8QXV - chains O and P of the 21 polymer chains in the assembly; structure by electron microscopy, 13.60 A resolution (very low resolution: no residue pairs are listed; an interface is given only as per-side residue counts).

== Chain O (and P) ==
Name: Co-chaperonin GroES
Organism: Escherichia coli BL21(DE3)
Notes: chain P of this document is another copy of the same molecule, construct and numbering; everything in this record applies to it too
UniProtKB: P0A6F9 (CH10_ECOLI); residues 1-97 here = UniProt positions 1-97
Chain sequence (97 residues; each row starts with the number of its first residue):
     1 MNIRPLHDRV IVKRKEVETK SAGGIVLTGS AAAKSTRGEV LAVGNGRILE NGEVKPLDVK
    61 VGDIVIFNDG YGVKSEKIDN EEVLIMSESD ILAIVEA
Disordered / not traced: 1, 97
Swiss-Prot annotation at these positions:
  - modified residue: Lys34 (N6-succinyllysine)

== Interface between chain O and chain P ==
At this resolution (14 A) residue pairs are not listed: 19 residues of chain O and 19 of chain P lie at the interface.

== Overview ==
Chain O and chain P each contribute 19 residues to their interface.
Both chains are Co-chaperonin GroES (Escherichia coli BL21(DE3)). Entry 8QXV (In situ structure average of
GroEL14-GroES7 complexes with narrow GroEL7 trans ring conformation in Escherichia coli ...) was determined by
electron microscopy (same publication as 8P4M, 8P4N, 8P4O, 8P4R, 8QXS, 8QXT and 8QXU).
